Entry 7STF (electron microscopy, 3.14 A resolution); this record covers chains H and C of the 5 polymer chains in the assembly.

== Chain H ==
Protein: IgG, Fab Heavy Chain V2
From: Homo sapiens
Notes: antibody fragment or engineered binder
Amino-acid sequence (220 residues; row label = number of the first residue in the row; note: 1 number in that range is skipped by the numbering (no residue carries it; nothing is unmodelled there)):
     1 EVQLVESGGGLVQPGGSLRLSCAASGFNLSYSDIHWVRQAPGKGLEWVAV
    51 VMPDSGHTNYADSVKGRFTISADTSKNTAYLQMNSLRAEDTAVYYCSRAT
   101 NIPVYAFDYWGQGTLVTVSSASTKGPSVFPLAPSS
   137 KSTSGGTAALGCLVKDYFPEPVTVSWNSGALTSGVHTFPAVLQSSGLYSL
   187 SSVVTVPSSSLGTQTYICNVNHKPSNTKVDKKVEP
Not modelled in the structure: 1, 137-139
Cystine bridges: Cys22-Cys96, Cys148-Cys204
Reported in the primary citation:
  - mutagenesis - I102T, V104A, A106I, A106L, A106M, A106T: increased binding to KRASG12V-pHLA monomer
  - mutagenesis - V104R: unchanged signaling
  - mutagenesis - V104R (K_D_ = 6.6 nM): increased binding to KRASG12V-pHLA
  - mutagenesis - V104N (K_D_ = 185.5 nM): decreased binding to KRASG12V-pHLA
  - mutagenesis - V104N: decreased signaling
  - mutagenesis - A106L, A106M: increased signaling in response to IFNgamma

== Chain C ==
Protein: Kras G12V (7-16)
Notes: engineered mutation(s): G12V
Amino-acid sequence (10 residues; row label = number of the first residue in the row):
     7 VVVGAVGVGK
Reported in the primary citation:
  - conformationally variable residues: Gly10, Ala11, Val12, Lys16

== How chain H and chain C interact ==
Residue-residue contacts - 10 pairs, chain H then chain C:
  Tyr31(H) - Lys16(C)  hydrogen bond (side chain-backbone)
  Asn101(H) - Val14(C)
  Asn101(H) - Gly15(C)
  Ile102(H) - Val12(C)  hydrophobic
  Ile102(H) - Gly13(C)
  Ile102(H) - Val14(C)  hydrophobic
  Ile102(H) - Gly15(C)
  Val104(H) - Val12(C)  hydrophobic
  Tyr105(H) - Val12(C)  hydrogen bond (side chain-backbone)
  Tyr105(H) - Val14(C)  hydrophobic
Also at the interface, not in a pair above, chain H (6 interface residues in all): Pro103
The authors on this interface:
  - residue pairs: Ile102(H)-Val14(C) (hydrophobic contact), Ile102(H)-Gly15(C) (hydrophobic contact), Pro103(H)-Val12(C) (hydrophobic contact), Val104(H)-Val12(C), Tyr105(H)-Val12(C)
  - epitope / paratope residues, chain H: Asn101(H), Ile102(H), Pro103(H), Val104(H), Tyr105(H)
  - epitope / paratope residues, chain C: Val12(C), Val14(C), Gly15(C)

== Overview ==
The interface between chain H and chain C involves 6 residues on one side and 5 on the other, with 2 hydrogen
bonds. Polar contacts include Tyr31(H)-Lys16(C) and Tyr105(H)-Val12(C). The paper describes hydrophobic
contacts between Ile102(H) and Val14(C), Ile102(H) and Gly15(C) and Pro103(H) and Val12(C); contacts between
Val104(H) and Val12(C) and Tyr105(H) and Val12(C). The paper reports that I102T, V104A and A106I of chain H,
among others, increase binding to KRASG12V-pHLA monomer; epitope/paratope residues Asn101(H), Ile102(H) and
Val12(C) among others; 8 substitutions were tested in all.
Chain H is IgG, Fab Heavy Chain V2 (Homo sapiens) and chain C is Kras G12V (7-16); the structure, Structure of
KRAS G12V/HLA-A*03:01 in complex with antibody fragment V2, was determined by electron microscopy (same
publication as 8DVG).
